PDB entry 2XSZ | X-ray diffraction, 3.00 A resolution | chains B and E of the 6 polymer chains in the assembly

== Chain B ==
Name: Ruvb-like 1
Organism: Homo sapiens
Notes: EC 3.6.4.12
UniProt: Q9Y265 (RUVB1_HUMAN); the construct has insertions or renumbered stretches relative to UniProt, so the offset changes along the chain: 16-140 = UniProt 2-126; 145-367 = UniProt 234-456
Amino-acid sequence (367 residues; numbered 1 to 367; the number before each row is that of its first residue):
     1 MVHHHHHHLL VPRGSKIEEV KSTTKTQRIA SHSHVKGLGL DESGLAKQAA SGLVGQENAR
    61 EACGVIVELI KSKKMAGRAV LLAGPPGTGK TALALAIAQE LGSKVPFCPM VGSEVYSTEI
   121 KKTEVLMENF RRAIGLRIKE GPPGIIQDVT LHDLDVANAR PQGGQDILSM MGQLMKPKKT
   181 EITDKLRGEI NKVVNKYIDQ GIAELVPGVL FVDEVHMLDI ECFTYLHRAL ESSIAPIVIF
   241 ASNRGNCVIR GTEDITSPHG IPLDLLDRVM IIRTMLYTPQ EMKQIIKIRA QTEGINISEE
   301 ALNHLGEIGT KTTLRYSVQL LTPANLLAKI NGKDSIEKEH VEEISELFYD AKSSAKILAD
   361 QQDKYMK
Not modelled in the structure: 1-18, 138-145, 161-179, 365-367
Modified / non-standard residues: Mse-1, Mse-170, Mse-171, Mse-175, Mse-366 (selenomethionine); Mse-75, Mse-110, Mse-127, Mse-217, Mse-270, Mse-275, Mse-282 (selenomethionine; parent Met)
Sequence notes: expression tag (1-15)
Residues lining bound ligands: ATP (adenosine-5'-triphosphate): Ser-31, His-32, His-34, Val-35, Gly-52, Leu-53, Val-54, Gly-55, Gln-56, Pro-85, Pro-86, Gly-87, Thr-88, Gly-89, Lys-90, Thr-91, Ala-92, Asp-213, Tyr-277, Ile-285, Arg-289, Leu-314, Arg-315, Val-318
UniProt features mapped onto this chain:
  - binding site (ATP): Gly-84 to Thr-91
  - cross-link (Glycyl lysine isopeptide (Lys-Gly)): Lys-16 (interchain with G-Cter in SUMO2), Lys-356 (interchain with G-Cter in SUMO2)
  - modified residue: Lys-364 (N6-acetyllysine)

== Chain E ==
Name: Ruvb-like 2
Organism: Homo sapiens
Notes: EC 3.6.4.12
UniProt: Q9Y230 (RUVB2_HUMAN); the construct has insertions or renumbered stretches relative to UniProt, so the offset changes along the chain: 17-148 = UniProt 2-133; 153-378 = UniProt 238-463
Amino-acid sequence (378 residues; numbered 1 to 378; the number before each row is that of its first residue):
     1 MDYKDDDDKE NLYFQGATVT ATTKVPEIRD VTRIERIGAH SHIRGLGLDD ALEPRQASQG
    61 MVGQLAARRA AGVVLEMIRE GKIAGRAVLI AGQPGTGKTA IAMGMAQALG PDTPFTAIAG
   121 SEIFSLEMSK TEALTQAFRR SIGVRIKEGP PGVVHTVSLH EIDVINSRTQ GFLALFSGDT
   181 GEIKSEVREQ INAKVAEWRE EGKAEIIPGV LFIDEVHMLD IESFSFLNRA LESDMAPVLI
   241 MATNRGITRI RGTSYQSPHG IPIDLLDRLL IVSTTPYSEK DTKQILRIRC EEEDVEMSED
   301 AYTVLTRIGL ETSLRYAIQL ITAASLVCRK RKGTEVQVDD IKRVYSLFLD ESRSTQYMKE
   361 YQDAFLFNEL KGETMDTS
Not modelled in the structure: 1-36, 147-154, 170-181, 372-378
Modified / non-standard residues: Mse-1, Mse-375 (selenomethionine); Mse-61, Mse-77, Mse-103, Mse-105, Mse-128, Mse-218, Mse-235, Mse-241, Mse-297, Mse-358 (selenomethionine; parent Met)
Sequence notes: expression tag (1-16)
Residues lining bound ligands: ATP (adenosine-5'-triphosphate): Ala-39, His-40, His-42, Ile-43, Gly-60, Mse-61, Val-62, Gln-64, Gln-93, Pro-94, Gly-95, Thr-96, Gly-97, Lys-98, Thr-99, Ala-100, Asp-214, Tyr-277, Ile-285, Arg-289, Leu-314, Ile-318
UniProt features mapped onto this chain:
  - binding site (ATP): Gly-92 to Thr-99
  - modified residue: Ala-17 (N-acetylalanine), Ser-352 (Phosphoserine)
  - cross-link (Glycyl lysine isopeptide (Lys-Gly)): Lys-24 (interchain with G-Cter in SUMO2), Lys-359 (interchain with G-Cter in SUMO2), Lys-371 (interchain with G-Cter in SUMO2)

== Interface between chain B and chain E ==
Pairs across the interface - 74 pairs, chain B then chain E:
  Ser-43(B) / Lys-330(E)
  Gly-44(B) / Arg-343(E)
  Leu-45(B) / Arg-343(E)
  Asn-58(B) / Ser-346(E)
  Asn-58(B) / Leu-347(E)
  Glu-61(B) / Arg-343(E)  salt bridge
  Ala-62(B) / Leu-347(E)
  Ala-62(B) / Phe-348(E)
  Val-65(B) / Leu-326(E)
  Val-65(B) / Leu-347(E)  hydrophobic
  Val-65(B) / Phe-348(E)  hydrophobic
  Ile-66(B) / Phe-348(E)  hydrophobic
  Glu-68(B) / Leu-326(E)
  Glu-68(B) / Lys-330(E)  salt bridge
  Leu-69(B) / Leu-326(E)  hydrophobic
  Ser-72(B) / Leu-326(E)
  Ser-72(B) / Arg-329(E)  hydrogen bond
  Lys-74(B) / Thr-322(E)
  Arg-78(B) / Gln-319(E)  hydrogen bond (side chain-backbone)
  Arg-78(B) / Thr-322(E)  hydrogen bond
  Ala-83(B) / Mse-358(E)
  Gly-84(B) / Mse-358(E)
  Pro-85(B) / Tyr-361(E)  hydrophobic
  Pro-86(B) / Tyr-361(E)
  Lys-122(B) / Leu-126(E)
  Thr-123(B) / Leu-126(E)
  Ile-220(B) / Mse-218(E)  hydrophobic
  Glu-221(B) / Phe-124(E)
  Glu-221(B) / Leu-126(E)
  Thr-224(B) / Ser-121(E)  hydrogen bond (side chain-backbone)
  Thr-224(B) / Glu-122(E)
  Thr-224(B) / Phe-124(E)  hydrogen bond (side chain-backbone)
  Tyr-225(B) / Leu-126(E)  hydrophobic
  Tyr-225(B) / Glu-127(E)
  His-227(B) / Glu-122(E)  salt bridge
  Arg-228(B) / Glu-127(E)  salt bridge
  Arg-228(B) / Mse-128(E)
  Asn-243(B) / Mse-358(E)
  Asn-243(B) / Tyr-361(E)
  Asn-243(B) / Gln-362(E)
  Arg-244(B) / Mse-358(E)
  Gly-245(B) / Thr-355(E)
  Gly-245(B) / Mse-358(E)
  Asn-246(B) / Thr-355(E)
  Thr-252(B) / Arg-251(E)  hydrogen bond (backbone-side chain)
  Glu-253(B) / Arg-249(E)  salt bridge
  Asp-254(B) / Arg-249(E)  salt bridge
  Ile-255(B) / Mse-218(E)
  Ile-255(B) / Arg-251(E)
  Pro-258(B) / Thr-355(E)
  His-259(B) / Ser-354(E)  hydrogen bond
  Leu-263(B) / Glu-351(E)
  Asp-264(B) / Ala-119(E)
  Asp-264(B) / Ser-121(E)
  Asp-264(B) / Glu-122(E)
  Asp-264(B) / Glu-215(E)
  Leu-266(B) / Arg-315(E)
  Leu-266(B) / Glu-351(E)
  Asp-267(B) / Arg-315(E)
  Asp-267(B) / Gln-319(E)
  Val-269(B) / Arg-315(E)
  Val-269(B) / Gln-319(E)
  Mse-270(B) / Gln-319(E)
  Mse-270(B) / Phe-348(E)  hydrophobic
  Ile-271(B) / Phe-348(E)
  Ile-271(B) / Leu-349(E)  hydrogen bond (backbone-backbone)
  Ile-271(B) / Glu-351(E)
  Ile-271(B) / Ser-354(E)
  Ile-272(B) / Phe-348(E)  hydrophobic
  Arg-273(B) / Leu-349(E)
  Arg-273(B) / Tyr-357(E)
  Lys-352(B) / Phe-365(E)
  Lys-352(B) / Asn-368(E)
  Lys-356(B) / Lys-371(E)
Also at the interface, not in a pair above, chain B (51 interface residues in all): Glu-42, Leu-126, Cys-222, Gly-251, Arg-268
Also at the interface, not in a pair above, chain E (38 interface residues in all): Ser-125, Arg-245, Ile-318, Ala-323, Val-327, Asp-350

== Overview ==
The interface between chain B and chain E involves 51 residues on one side and 38 on the other, with 8
hydrogen bonds and 6 salt bridges. Polar pairs include Glu-61(B)/Arg-343(E), Glu-68(B)/Lys-330(E) and
His-227(B)/Glu-122(E). Bound to chain B: ATP. Bound to chain E: ATP.
Here chain B is Ruvb-like 1 and chain E is Ruvb-like 2, both from Homo sapiens. Entry 2XSZ (The dodecameric
human RuvBL1:RuvBL2 complex with truncated domains II) was determined by X-ray diffraction.
